Entry 5ISO (X-ray diffraction, 2.63 A resolution); this record covers chains A and E of the 3 polymer chains in the assembly.

# Chain A
Molecule: 5'-AMP-activated protein kinase catalytic subunit alpha-2
Organism: Homo sapiens
Notes: EC 2.7.11.1, 2.7.11.27, 2.7.11.31
Reference sequence: P54646 (AAPK2_HUMAN); numbering as in UniProt (aligned over 1-552)
Amino-acid sequence (552 residues; each row starts with the number of its first residue):
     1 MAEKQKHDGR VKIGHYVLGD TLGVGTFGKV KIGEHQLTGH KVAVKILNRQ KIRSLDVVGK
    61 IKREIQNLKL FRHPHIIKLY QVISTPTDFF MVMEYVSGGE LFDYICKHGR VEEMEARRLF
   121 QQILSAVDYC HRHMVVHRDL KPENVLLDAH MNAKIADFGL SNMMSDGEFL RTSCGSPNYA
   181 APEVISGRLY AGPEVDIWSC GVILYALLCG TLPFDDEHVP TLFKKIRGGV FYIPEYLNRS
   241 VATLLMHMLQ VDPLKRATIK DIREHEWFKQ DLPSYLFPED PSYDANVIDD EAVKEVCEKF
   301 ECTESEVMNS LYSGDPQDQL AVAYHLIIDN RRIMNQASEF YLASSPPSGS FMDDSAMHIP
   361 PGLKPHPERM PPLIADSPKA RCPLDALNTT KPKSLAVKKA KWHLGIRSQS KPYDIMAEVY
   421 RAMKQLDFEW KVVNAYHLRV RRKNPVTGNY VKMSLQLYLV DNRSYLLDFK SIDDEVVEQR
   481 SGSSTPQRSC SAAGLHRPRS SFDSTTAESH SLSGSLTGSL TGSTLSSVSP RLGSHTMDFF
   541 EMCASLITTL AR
Disordered / not traced: 1-8, 347-362, 378-396, 475-529, 552
Small-molecule neighbours:
  - 992 (5-[[6-chloranyl-5-(1-methylindol-5-yl)-1H-benzimidazol-2-yl]oxy]-2-methyl-benzoic acid): Val11, Leu18, Gly19, Val24, Gly28, Lys29, Lys31, Ile46, Asn48, Lys51, Asp88, Phe90
  - staurosporine (STU): Leu22, Gly23, Val24, Gly25, Val30, Ala43, Lys45, Ile77, Met93, Glu94, Tyr95, Val96, Gly99, Glu100, Glu143, Asn144, Leu146, Ala156, Asp157

# Chain E
Molecule: 5'-AMP-activated protein kinase subunit gamma-1
Organism: Homo sapiens
Reference sequence: P54619 (AAKG1_HUMAN); residue numbers follow UniProt; this construct covers 1-331
Amino-acid sequence (331 residues; row label = number of the first residue in the row):
     1 METVISSDSS PAVENEHPQE TPESNNSVYT SFMKSHRCYD LIPTSSKLVV FDTSLQVKKA
    61 FFALVTNGVR AAPLWDSKKQ SFVGMLTITD FINILHRYYK SALVQIYELE EHKIETWREV
   121 YLQDSFKPLV CISPNASLFD AVSSLIRNKI HRLPVIDPES GNTLYILTHK RILKFLKLFI
   181 TEFPKPEFMS KSLEELQIGT YANIAMVRTT TPVYVALGIF VQHRVSALPV VDEKGRVVDI
   241 YSKFDVINLA AEKTYNNLDV SVTKALQHRS HYFEGVLKCY LHETLETIIN RLVEAEVHRL
   301 VVVDENDVVK GIVSLSDILQ ALVLTGGEKK P
Disordered / not traced: 1-26, 325-331
Small-molecule neighbours:
  - adenosine monophosphate (AMP), molecule 1: Arg70, Lys170, Ile240, Ser242, Phe244, Asp245, Arg269, Phe273, Gly275, Val276, Leu277, Val297, His298, Arg299, Leu300
  - adenosine monophosphate (AMP), molecule 2: Met85, Thr87, Thr89, Asp90, Tyr121, Pro128, Leu129, Val130, Ile150, His151, Arg152, Pro154
  - adenosine monophosphate (AMP), molecule 3: His151, Gly199, Thr200, Asn203, Ile204, Ala205, Arg224, Val225, Ser226, Ala227, Leu228, Pro229, His298, Ile312, Ser314, Ser316, Asp317

# How chain A and chain E interact
Residue-residue contacts - 65 pairs, chain A then chain E:
  Asn330(A) - His36(E)
  Asn330(A) - Phe179(E)
  Ile333(A) - Leu178(E)
  Ile333(A) - Phe179(E)  hydrophobic
  Ile333(A) - Glu182(E)
  Phe340(A) - Arg171(E)  hydrogen bond (backbone-side chain)
  Phe340(A) - Lys174(E)
  Tyr341(A) - Asp40(E)  hydrogen bond (side chain-backbone)
  Tyr341(A) - Ile42(E)
  Tyr341(A) - Pro43(E)
  Tyr341(A) - Thr44(E)  hydrogen bond (backbone-backbone)
  Tyr341(A) - Ser45(E)
  Tyr341(A) - Phe175(E)
  Leu342(A) - Thr44(E)
  Leu342(A) - Ser45(E)
  Lys364(A) - Glu294(E)  salt bridge
  His366(A) - Glu296(E)  salt bridge
  Pro367(A) - Phe244(E)
  Pro367(A) - Ala295(E)
  Pro367(A) - Glu296(E)
  Glu368(A) - Arg70(E)  salt bridge
  Glu368(A) - Lys170(E)  salt bridge
  Glu368(A) - Phe244(E)
  Arg369(A) - Phe244(E)
  Met370(A) - Leu64(E)
  Met370(A) - Val65(E)  hydrophobic
  Met370(A) - Gly68(E)
  Met370(A) - Val69(E)
  Met370(A) - Phe244(E)  hydrophobic
  Met370(A) - Ile247(E)  hydrophobic
  Pro371(A) - Val65(E)
  Pro371(A) - Asn248(E)
  Pro371(A) - Ala251(E)  hydrophobic
  Pro372(A) - Ala251(E)
  Leu373(A) - Val65(E)
  Leu373(A) - Thr66(E)
  Leu373(A) - Ala250(E)
  Leu373(A) - Ala251(E)
  Leu373(A) - Lys253(E)
  Ile374(A) - Ala251(E)  hydrogen bond (backbone-backbone)
  Ile374(A) - Lys253(E)  hydrogen bond (backbone-side chain)
  Ala375(A) - Lys253(E)  hydrogen bond (backbone-side chain)
  Asp376(A) - Lys253(E)
  Asn444(A) - Gln80(E)
  Val446(A) - Lys78(E)
  Val446(A) - Gln80(E)
  Thr447(A) - Gln80(E)
  Pro530(A) - Pro158(E)
  Arg531(A) - Glu159(E)
  Arg531(A) - Ser160(E)  hydrogen bond (side chain-backbone)
  Gly533(A) - Trp75(E)
  Gly533(A) - Gln80(E)  hydrogen bond (backbone-backbone)
  Gly533(A) - Gly161(E)
  Ser534(A) - Trp75(E)
  Ser534(A) - Ser160(E)
  Ser534(A) - Gly161(E)
  Ser534(A) - Asn162(E)  hydrogen bond
  His535(A) - Ser160(E)  hydrogen bond (backbone-backbone)
  His535(A) - Asn162(E)  hydrogen bond (backbone-side chain)
  Thr536(A) - Asn162(E)  hydrogen bond
  Met537(A) - Trp75(E)  hydrophobic
  Asp538(A) - Gln80(E)  hydrogen bond
  Glu541(A) - Trp75(E)  hydrogen bond
  Glu541(A) - Ser77(E)
  Glu541(A) - Gln80(E)  hydrogen bond
Interface residues without a listed pair, chain A (33 interface residues in all): Met334, Ala337, Ser377, Leu532
Interface residues without a listed pair, chain E (45 interface residues in all): Leu41, Val50, Phe62, Lys79, Phe82, Arg152, Glu252, Val297

# Summary
33 residues of chain A face 45 of chain E across their interface, with 15 hydrogen bonds and 4 salt bridges.
Polar contacts include Lys364(A)-Glu294(E), His366(A)-Glu296(E) and Glu368(A)-Arg70(E). Chain A binds
staurosporine and compound 992. Ligands of chain E: 3 copies of adenosine monophosphate.
Chain A is 5'-AMP-activated protein kinase catalytic subunit alpha-2 and chain E is 5'-AMP-activated protein
kinase subunit gamma-1, both from Homo sapiens; the structure, Structure of full length human ampk
(non-phosphorylated at T-loop) in complex with a small molecule activator ..., was determined by X-ray
diffraction.
